PDB entry 8B2I | X-ray diffraction, 1.40 A resolution | chains A and B

# Chain A
Name: 14-3-3 protein sigma
From: Homo sapiens
UniProt: P31947 (1433S_HUMAN); residues 1-231 here = UniProt positions 1-231
Amino-acid sequence (236 residues; row label = number of the first residue in the row; numbers below 1 keep their minus sign (Gly-4 is residue -4)):
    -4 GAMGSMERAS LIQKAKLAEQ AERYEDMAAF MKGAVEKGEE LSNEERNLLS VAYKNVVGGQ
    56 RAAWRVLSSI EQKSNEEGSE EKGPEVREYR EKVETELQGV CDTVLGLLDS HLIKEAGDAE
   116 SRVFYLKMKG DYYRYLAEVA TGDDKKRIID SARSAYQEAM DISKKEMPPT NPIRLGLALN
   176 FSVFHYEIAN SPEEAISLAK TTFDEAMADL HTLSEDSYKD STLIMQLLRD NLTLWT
Differences from the reference sequence: expression tag (-4 to 0); engineered mutation Asn38 (Cys in P31947)
Ion coordination: Mg2+ site 1 near Glu2 (its only coordinating residue here); Mg2+ site 2: Glu35, Glu110, Glu188; Mg2+ site 3: Glu75, Glu161
Ligand contacts: OQ9 (4-methanoyl-N-methyl-N-(2-sulfanylethyl)benzamide): Phe119, Lys122, Pro167, Ile168, Gly171, Leu174, Leu218, Ile219, Leu222
From the paper describing this entry:
  - binding site for OQ9: Lys122

# Chain B
Name: Estrogen Related Receptor gamma phosphopeptide
Amino-acid sequence (10 residues; each row starts with the number of its first residue):
   174 KRRRKSCQAX
Unresolved in the structure: 174
Modified residues: Ser179 (phosphoserine; SEP); NH2 (amino group) at position 183
From the paper describing this entry:
  - binding site for OQ9: Cys180

# How chain A and chain B interact
Residue-residue contacts - 22 pairs, chain A then chain B:
  Arg56(A) with Arg176(B); Arg177(B); Ser179(B)
  Arg60(A) with Arg176(B)
  Arg129(A) with Arg177(B); Ser179(B)
  Tyr130(A) with Ser179(B)
  Gly171(A) with Cys180(B)
  Leu174(A) with Lys178(B); Ser179(B); Cys180(B)
  Asn175(A) with Ser179(B); Cys180(B), hydrogen bond (side chain-backbone)
  Val178(A) with Arg177(B); Lys178(B)
  Glu182(A) with Arg177(B), salt bridge
  Leu222(A) with Lys178(B)
  Asp225(A) with Lys178(B), salt bridge
  Asn226(A) with Arg177(B); Lys178(B), hydrogen bond (side chain-backbone)
  Leu229(A) with Arg175(B); Arg177(B)
Also at the interface, not in a pair above, chain A (16 interface residues in all): Lys49, Glu133, Trp230
Also at the interface, not in a pair above, chain B (7 interface residues in all): Gln181

# Summary
Chain A and chain B form an interface of 16 and 7 residues respectively; the contacts include 2 hydrogen bonds
and 2 salt bridges. Polar contacts include Glu182(A)-Arg177(B), Asp225(A)-Lys178(B) and Asn175(A)-Cys180(B).
Compound OQ9 is bound between chain A and chain B. The paper reports a binding site for OQ9 at Lys122(A) and
Cys180(B).
Here chain A is 14-3-3 protein sigma (Homo sapiens) and chain B is Estrogen Related Receptor gamma
phosphopeptide. Entry 8B2I (Ternary structure of 14-3-3s, ERRg phosphopeptide and dual-reactive compound 4)
was determined by X-ray diffraction, deposited together with 8B2K, 8B4Q, 8B5P, 8BFC, 8BI7, 8BJG, 8BJN and
8BM5.
